PDB entry 5ZBX | X-ray diffraction, 2.58 A resolution | chains B and I of the 10 polymer chains in the assembly

[Chain B]
Protein: Histone H4
Source organism: Homo sapiens
UniProt: P62805 (H4_HUMAN); residues 0-102 here correspond to UniProt positions 1-103 (UniProt number = residue number + 1)
Chain sequence (106 residues; each row starts with the number of its first residue; numbers below 1 keep their minus sign (Gly-3 is residue -3)):
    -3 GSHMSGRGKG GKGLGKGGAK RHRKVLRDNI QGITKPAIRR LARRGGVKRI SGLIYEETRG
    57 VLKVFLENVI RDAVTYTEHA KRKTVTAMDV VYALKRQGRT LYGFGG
Disordered / not traced: -3 to 24, 102
Differences from the reference sequence: expression tag (-3 to -1)
Curated features (UniProtKB/Swiss-Prot):
  - DNA-binding region: Lys16 to Lys20
  - modified residue: Ser1 (N-acetylserine), Arg3 (Asymmetric dimethylarginine), Lys5 (N6-(2-hydroxyisobutyryl)lysine), Lys8 (N6-(2-hydroxyisobutyryl)lysine), Lys12 (N6-(2-hydroxyisobutyryl)lysine), Lys16 (N6-(2-hydroxyisobutyryl)lysine), Lys20 (N6,N6,N6-trimethyllysine), Lys31 (N6-(2-hydroxyisobutyryl)lysine), Lys44 (N6-(2-hydroxyisobutyryl)lysine), Ser47 (Phosphoserine), Tyr51 (Phosphotyrosine), Lys59 (N6-(2-hydroxyisobutyryl)lysine), Lys77 (N6-(2-hydroxyisobutyryl)lysine), Lys79 (N6-(2-hydroxyisobutyryl)lysine), Thr80 (Phosphothreonine), Tyr88 (Phosphotyrosine), Lys91 (N6-(2-hydroxyisobutyryl)lysine)
  - cross-link (Glycyl lysine isopeptide (Lys-Gly)): Lys12 (interchain with G-Cter in SUMO2), Lys20 (interchain with G-Cter in SUMO2), Lys31 (interchain with G-Cter in SUMO2), Lys59 (interchain with G-Cter in SUMO2), Lys79 (interchain with G-Cter in SUMO2), Lys91 (interchain with G-Cter in SUMO2)
From the paper describing this entry:
  - binding site for the 146-nt DNA strand: Arg19

[Chain I]
Molecule: 146-nt DNA strand
Source organism: Homo sapiens
Sequence (146 nucleotides; numbered 1 to 146; the number before each row is that of its first residue):
     1 ATCAATATCC ACCTGCAGAT TCTACCAAAA GTGTATTTGG AAACTGCTCC ATCAAAAGGC
    61 ATGTTCAGCT GAATTCAGCT GAACATGCCT TTTGATGGAG CAGTTTCCAA ATACACTTTT
   121 GGTAGAATCT GCAGGTGGAT ATTGAT
Ion coordination: Mn2+ site 1 near DG68 (its only coordinating residue here); Mn2+ site 2 near DG121 (its only coordinating residue here); Mn2+ site 3 near DG134 (its only coordinating residue here)

[Chain B / chain I interface]
Residue-residue contacts - 6 pairs, chain B then chain I:
  Thr30(B) - DC60(I)  sugar contact
  Thr30(B) - DA61(I)  hydrogen bond to the phosphate
  Pro32(B) - DC60(I)  phosphate contact
  Pro32(B) - DA61(I)  phosphate contact
  Arg36(B) - DC60(I)  salt bridge to the phosphate
  Arg45(B) - DC69(I)  sugar contact
Interface residues without a listed pair, chain B (5 interface residues in all): Lys31
Interface residues without a listed pair, chain I (4 interface residues in all): DT70

[In short]
The interface between chain B and chain I involves 5 residues on one side and 4 on the other, with 1 hydrogen
bond and 1 salt bridge. Polar pairs include Thr30(B)-DA61(I) and Arg36(B)-DC60(I). Curated annotation
(UniProt) lists a DNA-binding region on chain B. From the paper: a binding site for the 146-nt DNA strand at
Arg19(B).
Here chain B is Histone H4 and chain I is a 146-nt DNA strand, both from Homo sapiens. Entry 5ZBX (The crystal
structure of the nucleosome containing histone H3.1 CATD(V76Q, K77D)) was determined by X-ray diffraction
together with 5Z23 from the same study.
